8WIB - chains E and A of the 50 polymer chains in the assembly; structure by electron microscopy, 3.50 A resolution.

== Chain E ==
Molecule: 50S ribosomal protein L2
Source organism: Mycolicibacterium smegmatis MC2 155
UniProtKB: A0QSD4 (RL2_MYCS2); residue numbers follow UniProt; this construct covers 1-278
Sequence (278 residues; numbered 1 to 278; the number before each row is that of its first residue):
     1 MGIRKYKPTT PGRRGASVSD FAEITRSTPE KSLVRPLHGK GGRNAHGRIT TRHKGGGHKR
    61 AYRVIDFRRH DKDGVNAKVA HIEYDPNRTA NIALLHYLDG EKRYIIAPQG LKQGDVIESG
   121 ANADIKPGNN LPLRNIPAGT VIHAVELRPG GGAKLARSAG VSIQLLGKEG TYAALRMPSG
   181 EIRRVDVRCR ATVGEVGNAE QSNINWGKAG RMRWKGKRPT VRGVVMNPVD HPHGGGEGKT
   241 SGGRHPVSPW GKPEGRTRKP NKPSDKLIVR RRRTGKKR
Not modelled in the structure: 1, 277-278

== Chain A ==
Molecule: 23S rRNA
Source organism: Mycolicibacterium smegmatis MC2 155
Sequence (3119 nucleotides; numbered 2 to 3120; the number before each row is that of its first residue):
     2 AAGUGUUUAA GGGCGCAUGG UGGAUGCCUU GGCACUGGGA GCCGAUGAAG GACGUAGGAG
    62 GCUGCGAUAA GCCUCGGGGA GCUGUCAACC GAGCGUUGAU CCGAGGAUGU CCGAAUGGGG
   122 AAACCCGGCA CGAGUGAUGU CGUGUCACCA GGCGCUGAAU AUAUAGGCGU CUGGGGGGAA
   182 CGCGGGGAAG UGAAACAUCU CAGUACCCGU AGGAAGAGAA AACAAAAUGU GAUUCCGUGA
   242 GUAGUGGCGA GCGAAAGCGG AGGAUGGCUA AACCGUAUGC AUGUGAUACC GGGUAGGGGU
   302 UGUGUGUGCG GGGUUGUGGG ACCUAUCUUU CCGGCUCUAC CUGGCUGGAG GGCAGUGAGA
   362 AAAUGUUGUG GUUAGCGGAA AUGGCUUGGG AUGGCCUGCC GUAGACGGUG AGAGCCCGGU
   422 ACGUGAAAAC CCGACGUCUG UCUUGAUGGU GUUCCCGAGU AGCAGCGGGC CCGUGGAAUC
   482 UGCUGUGAAU CUGCCGGGAC CACCCGGUAA GCCUGAAUAC UUCCCAGUGA CCGAUAGCGG
   542 AUUAGUACCG UGAGGGAAUG GUGAAAAGUA CCCCGGGAGG GGAGUGAAAG AGUACCUGAA
   602 ACCGUGCGCU UACAAUCCGU CAGAGCCCUC GACGUGUCGU GGGGUGAUGG CGUGCCUUUU
   662 GAAGAAUGAG CCUGCGAGUC AGGGACAUGU CGCGAGGUUA ACCCGGGUGG GGUAGCCGCA
   722 GCGAAAGCGA GUCUGAAUAG GGCGUAUCCA CACAAGAGUG UGUGGUGUAG UGGUGUGUUC
   782 UGGACCCGAA GCGGAGUGAU CUACCCAUGG CCAGGGUGAA GCGCGGGUAA GACCGCGUGG
   842 AGGCCCGAAC CCACUUAGGU UGAAGACUGA GGGGAUGAGC UGUGGGUAGG GGUGAAAGGC
   902 CAAUCAAACU CCGUGAUAGC UGGUUCUCCC CGAAAUGCAU UUAGGUGCAG CGUCGCAUGU
   962 UUCUUGCCGG AGGUAGAGCU ACUGGAUGGC CGAUGGGCCC CACAGGGUUA CUGACGUCAG
  1022 CCAAACUCCG AAUGCCGGUA AGUCCAAGAG UGCGGCAGUG AGACGGCGGG GGAUAAGCUC
  1082 CGUGCGUCGA GAGGGAAACA GCCCAGAUCG CCGGCUAAGG CCCCUAAGCG UGUGCUAAGU
  1142 GGAAAAGGAU GUGCAGUCGC GAAGACAACC AGGAGGUUGG CUUAGAAGCA GCCACCCUUG
  1202 AAAGAGUGCG UAAUAGCUCA CUGGUCAAGU GAUUGUGCGC CGAUAAUGUA GCGGGGCUCA
  1262 AGCACACCGC CGAAGCCGCG GCAGCCAACG UGUUGGCUGG GUAGGGGAGC GUCCUGCAUC
  1322 CGGUGAAGCC GCCGAGUGAU CGAGUGGUGG AGGGUGUGGG AGUGAGAAUG CAGGCAUGAG
  1382 UAGCGAUUAG GCAAGUGAGA ACCUUGCCCG CCGAAAGACC AAGGGUUCCU GGGCCAGGCC
  1442 AGUCCGCCCA GGGUGAGUCG GGACCUAAGG CGAGGCCGAC AGGCGUAGUC GAUGGACAAC
  1502 GGGUUGAUAU UCCCGUACCC GUGUAUGUGC GUCCAUGAUG AAUCAGCGGU ACUAACCAUC
  1562 CAAAACCACC GUGACCGCAC CUUUCGGGGU GUGGCGUUGG UGGGGCUGCA UGGGACCUUC
  1622 GUUGGUAGUA GUCAAGCGAU GGGGUGACGC AGGAAGGUAG CCGUACCGGU CAGUGGUAAU
  1682 ACCGGGGUAA GCCUGUAGGG AGUCAGAUAG GUAAAUCCGU CUGGCAUAUA UCCUGAGAGG
  1742 UGAUGCAUAG CCGAGUGAGG CGAAUUCGGU GAUCCUAUGC UGCCGAGAAA AGCCUCUAGC
  1802 GAGGACAUAC ACGGCCCGUA CCCCAAACCA ACACAGGUGG UCAGGUAGAG AAUACUAAGG
  1862 CGUACGAGUG AACUAUGGUU AAGGAACUCG GCAAAAUGCC CCCGUAACUU CGGGAGAAGG
  1922 GGGACCCACA UGGCGUGUAA GCCUUUACGG CCCAAGCGUG AGUGGGUGGC ACAAACCAGU
  1982 GAGAAGCGAC UGUUUACUAA AAACACAGGU CCGUGCGAAG UCGCAAGACG AUGUAUACGG
  2042 ACUGACGCCU GCCCGGUGCU GGAAGGUUAA GAGGACCCGU UAACUCCCUU UGGGGGUGAA
  2102 GCGGAGAAUU UAAGCCCCAG UAAACGGCGG UGGUAACUAU AACCAUCCUA AGGUAGCGAA
  2162 AUUCCUUGUC GGGUAAGUUC CGACCUGCAC GAAUGGCGUA ACGACUUCUC AACUGUCUCA
  2222 ACCAUAGACU CGGCGAAAUU GCACUACGAG UAAAGAUGCU CGUUACGCGC GGCAGGACGA
  2282 AAAGACCCCG GGACCUUCAC UACAACUUGG UAUUGGUGCU CGAUACGGUU UGUGUAGGAU
  2342 AGGUGGGAGA CUGUGAAGCU CACACGCCAG UGUGGGUGGA GUCGUUGUUG AAAUACCACU
  2402 CUGAUCGUAU UGGGCCUCUA ACCUCGGACC GUAUAUCCGG UUCAGGGACA GUGCCUGGUG
  2462 GGUAGUUUAA CUGGGGCGGU UGCCUCCUAA AAUGUAACGG AGGCGCCCAA AGGUUCCCUC
  2522 AACCUGGACG GCAAUCAGGU GUUGAGUGUA AGUGCACAAG GGAGCUUGAC UGCGAGACGG
  2582 ACAUGUCGAG CAGGGACGAA AGUCGGGACU AGUGAUCCGG CACCUCUGAG UGGAAGGGGU
  2642 GUCGCUCAAC GGAUAAAAGG UACCCCGGGG AUAACAGGCU GAUCUUCCCC AAGAGUCCAU
  2702 AUCGACGGGA UGGUUUGGCA CCUCGAUGUC GGCUCGUCGC AUCCUGGGGC UGGAGCAGGU
  2762 CCCAAGGGUU GGGCUGUUCG CCCAUUAAAG CGGCACGCGA GCUGGGUUUA GAACGUCGUG
  2822 AGACAGUUCG GUCUCUAUCC GCCGCGCGCG UCAGAAGCUU GAGGAAACCU GUCCCUAGUA
  2882 CGAGAGGACC GGGACGGACG AACCUCUGGU AUACCAGUUG UCCCACCAGG GGCACGGCUG
  2942 GAUAGCCACG UUCGGACAGG AUAACCGCUG AAAGCAUCUA AGCGGGAAAC CUCUUCCAAG
  3002 ACCAGGCUUC UCACCCUCUA GGAGGGAUAA GGCCCCCCGC AGACCACGGG AUUGAUAGAC
  3062 CAGACCUGGA AGCCUAGUAA UAGGUGCAGG GAACUGGCAC UAACCGGCCG AAAACUUAC
Not modelled in the structure: 1171-1220, 1562-1605, 2697-2699

== How chain E and chain A interact ==
Contacting residue pairs (258; chain E residue first):
  Arg4(E) - A821(A)  sugar contact
  Arg4(E) - C1785(A)  salt bridge to the phosphate
  Lys7(E) - A820(A)  phosphate contact
  Lys7(E) - A821(A)  salt bridge to the phosphate
  Pro8(E) - C1912(A)  phosphate contact
  Pro8(E) - G1913(A)  base contact
  Thr9(E) - A820(A)  sugar contact
  Thr9(E) - G1913(A)  sugar contact
  Thr10(E) - G843(A)  hydrogen bond to the phosphate
  Thr10(E) - G844(A)  hydrogen bond to the phosphate
  Pro11(E) - A1990(A)  hydrogen bond to the base
  Pro11(E) - C1991(A)  base contact
  Gly12(E) - G844(A)  phosphate contact
  Arg13(E) - A842(A)  hydrogen bond to the sugar
  Arg13(E) - G843(A)  sugar contact
  Arg13(E) - G844(A)  phosphate contact
  Arg14(E) - U1911(A)  hydrogen bond to the sugar
  Arg14(E) - G1913(A)  hydrogen bond to the base
  Val18(E) - G1786(A)  phosphate contact
  Phe21(E) - C1785(A)  phosphate contact
  Phe21(E) - A1787(A)  base contact
  Lys31(E) - U1646(A)  salt bridge to the phosphate
  Lys31(E) - G1647(A)  salt bridge to the phosphate
  Lys31(E) - A1648(A)  hydrogen bond to the sugar
  Ser32(E) - G1645(A)  phosphate contact
  Pro36(E) - A1789(A)  sugar contact
  Pro36(E) - A1790(A)  sugar contact
  His38(E) - A808(A)  phosphate contact
  Gly39(E) - C807(A)  phosphate contact
  Gly39(E) - A808(A)  hydrogen bond to the phosphate
  Gly41(E) - C806(A)  sugar contact
  Gly42(E) - C2030(A)  hydrogen bond to the sugar
  Arg43(E) - C805(A)  hydrogen bond to the base
  Arg43(E) - C806(A)  hydrogen bond to the sugar
  Arg43(E) - G887(A)  base contact
  Arg43(E) - C2030(A)  sugar contact
  Asn44(E) - C2023(A)  hydrogen bond to the base
  Asn44(E) - G2028(A)  base contact
  Asn44(E) - A2029(A)  hydrogen bond to the base
  Asn44(E) - C2030(A)  sugar contact
  Ala45(E) - G1486(A)  phosphate contact
  Ala45(E) - A2029(A)  hydrogen bond to the sugar
  His46(E) - U888(A)  sugar contact
  His46(E) - C1485(A)  phosphate contact
  His46(E) - C2023(A)  sugar contact
  Gly47(E) - G887(A)  sugar contact
  Gly47(E) - U888(A)  sugar contact
  Arg48(E) - U888(A)  hydrogen bond to the phosphate
  Arg48(E) - A889(A)  salt bridge to the phosphate
  Arg48(E) - G890(A)  salt bridge to the phosphate
  Arg48(E) - G892(A)  sugar contact
  Arg48(E) - G893(A)  sugar contact
  Arg48(E) - U894(A)  phosphate contact
  Arg48(E) - C2023(A)  phosphate contact
  Ile49(E) - U894(A)  hydrogen bond to the phosphate
  Ile49(E) - G895(A)  phosphate contact
  Thr50(E) - G2021(A)  base contact
  Thr50(E) - U2022(A)  base contact
  Thr50(E) - C2023(A)  sugar contact
  Thr50(E) - C2030(A)  hydrogen bond to the base
  Thr51(E) - G2021(A)  hydrogen bond to the base
  Thr51(E) - C2030(A)  hydrogen bond to the base
  Thr51(E) - G2031(A)  hydrogen bond to the sugar
  Thr51(E) - G2040(A)  phosphate contact
  Arg52(E) - G2041(A)  salt bridge to the phosphate
  Arg52(E) - A2042(A)  salt bridge to the phosphate
  His53(E) - G2041(A)  salt bridge to the phosphate
  Lys54(E) - G2031(A)  phosphate contact
  Lys54(E) - A2032(A)  salt bridge to the phosphate
  Lys54(E) - G2040(A)  salt bridge to the phosphate
  Gly55(E) - C806(A)  phosphate contact
  Gly55(E) - C807(A)  phosphate contact
  Gly56(E) - C806(A)  phosphate contact
  Gly56(E) - C807(A)  hydrogen bond to the phosphate
  His58(E) - G1650(A)  sugar contact
  His58(E) - G1786(A)  base contact
  His58(E) - A1787(A)  sugar contact
  His58(E) - G1788(A)  base contact
  Lys59(E) - U809(A)  salt bridge to the phosphate
  Lys59(E) - A1787(A)  sugar contact
  Lys59(E) - G1788(A)  sugar contact
  Lys59(E) - A1789(A)  hydrogen bond to the sugar
  Arg60(E) - A1787(A)  salt bridge to the phosphate
  Arg60(E) - G1788(A)  sugar contact
  Ala61(E) - G1788(A)  hydrogen bond to the phosphate
  Tyr62(E) - U2033(A)  stacking on the base
  Tyr62(E) - G2034(A)  hydrogen bond to the phosphate
  Arg63(E) - A1787(A)  hydrogen bond to the sugar
  Arg63(E) - G1788(A)  salt bridge to the phosphate
  Arg68(E) - G2428(A)  phosphate contact
  Arg68(E) - A2429(A)  salt bridge to the phosphate
  Tyr84(E) - A1787(A)  stacking on the base
  Pro86(E) - A1787(A)  sugar contact
  Pro86(E) - G1788(A)  phosphate contact
  Asn87(E) - G2034(A)  sugar contact
  Arg88(E) - G2034(A)  salt bridge to the phosphate
  Arg88(E) - U2035(A)  salt bridge to the phosphate
  Thr89(E) - A2038(A)  sugar contact
  His96(E) - U1721(A)  phosphate contact
  Tyr97(E) - U1721(A)  sugar contact
  Leu98(E) - U1721(A)  sugar contact
  Asp99(E) - G1711(A)  base contact
  Asp99(E) - G1720(A)  hydrogen bond to the base
  Gly100(E) - G1720(A)  hydrogen bond to the sugar
  Gly100(E) - U1721(A)  sugar contact
  Glu101(E) - G1711(A)  sugar contact
  Lys102(E) - G1720(A)  phosphate contact
  Lys102(E) - U1721(A)  salt bridge to the phosphate
  Leu147(E) - C2017(A)  sugar contact
  Arg148(E) - U2425(A)  hydrogen bond to the base
  Arg148(E) - G2427(A)  salt bridge to the phosphate
  Arg148(E) - A2445(A)  base contact
  Gly150(E) - G2427(A)  sugar contact
  Gly150(E) - G2428(A)  sugar contact
  Gly151(E) - G2427(A)  hydrogen bond to the sugar
  Lys154(E) - C2017(A)  sugar contact
  Lys154(E) - G2018(A)  salt bridge to the phosphate
  Lys154(E) - U2035(A)  hydrogen bond to the sugar
  Leu155(E) - U2035(A)  sugar contact
  Ala156(E) - U2035(A)  hydrogen bond to the sugar
  Ala156(E) - A2036(A)  hydrogen bond to the phosphate
  Arg157(E) - G2034(A)  salt bridge to the phosphate
  Arg157(E) - U2035(A)  salt bridge to the phosphate
  Arg157(E) - A2036(A)  hydrogen bond to the phosphate
  Ser158(E) - U2035(A)  phosphate contact
  Ser158(E) - A2036(A)  hydrogen bond to the phosphate
  Ser158(E) - U2037(A)  hydrogen bond to the sugar
  Ser158(E) - A2038(A)  sugar contact
  Ala159(E) - U2037(A)  hydrogen bond to the sugar
  Gly160(E) - U2037(A)  base contact
  Val161(E) - A2036(A)  phosphate contact
  Tyr172(E) - G2447(A)  phosphate contact
  Met177(E) - G2016(A)  base contact
  Pro178(E) - G2016(A)  base contact
  Pro178(E) - A2036(A)  sugar contact
  Ser179(E) - G2016(A)  hydrogen bond to the base
  Ser179(E) - A2036(A)  hydrogen bond to the sugar
  Glu181(E) - G2016(A)  hydrogen bond to the sugar
  Arg183(E) - G2016(A)  hydrogen bond to the phosphate
  Arg183(E) - C2017(A)  salt bridge to the phosphate
  Arg188(E) - A2445(A)  sugar contact
  Arg188(E) - G2446(A)  salt bridge to the phosphate
  Ala199(E) - U2037(A)  hydrogen bond to the base
  Gln201(E) - U2037(A)  base contact
  Gln201(E) - A2038(A)  hydrogen bond to the phosphate
  Ser202(E) - U2037(A)  hydrogen bond to the base
  Ile204(E) - G2009(A)  phosphate contact
  Asn205(E) - A2008(A)  hydrogen bond to the sugar
  Asn205(E) - G2009(A)  sugar contact
  Trp206(E) - A2008(A)  phosphate contact
  Trp206(E) - G2009(A)  hydrogen bond to the phosphate
  Gly207(E) - A2008(A)  hydrogen bond to the sugar
  Lys208(E) - G844(A)  salt bridge to the phosphate
  Lys208(E) - A879(A)  salt bridge to the phosphate
  Lys208(E) - A2008(A)  sugar contact
  Ala209(E) - G844(A)  hydrogen bond to the base
  Ala209(E) - A879(A)  base contact
  Ala209(E) - C2007(A)  hydrogen bond to the sugar
  Gly210(E) - G844(A)  hydrogen bond to the base
  Gly210(E) - A879(A)  phosphate contact
  Arg211(E) - G1786(A)  salt bridge to the phosphate
  Met212(E) - A2008(A)  phosphate contact
  Arg213(E) - A879(A)  hydrogen bond to the base
  Trp214(E) - A879(A)  hydrogen bond to the phosphate
  Trp214(E) - G1786(A)  stacking on the base
  Arg218(E) - C805(A)  phosphate contact
  Arg218(E) - C806(A)  salt bridge to the phosphate
  Arg218(E) - G895(A)  salt bridge to the phosphate
  Arg218(E) - A896(A)  salt bridge to the phosphate
  Pro219(E) - A896(A)  sugar contact
  Pro219(E) - A2006(A)  sugar contact
  Thr220(E) - A2006(A)  sugar contact
  Thr220(E) - C2007(A)  hydrogen bond to the phosphate
  Val221(E) - A896(A)  sugar contact
  Val221(E) - A897(A)  base contact
  Val221(E) - A2006(A)  phosphate contact
  Arg222(E) - C2005(A)  salt bridge to the phosphate
  Arg222(E) - A2006(A)  salt bridge to the phosphate
  Arg222(E) - C2043(A)  phosphate contact
  Arg222(E) - U2044(A)  salt bridge to the phosphate
  Arg222(E) - G2045(A)  base contact
  Gly223(E) - C2043(A)  hydrogen bond to the phosphate
  Val224(E) - C2043(A)  hydrogen bond to the phosphate
  Val224(E) - U2044(A)  phosphate contact
  Val225(E) - A897(A)  hydrogen bond to the sugar
  Val225(E) - C2005(A)  phosphate contact
  Met226(E) - A897(A)  base contact
  Asn227(E) - G899(A)  sugar contact
  Pro228(E) - C2296(A)  sugar contact
  Pro228(E) - U2297(A)  phosphate contact
  Val229(E) - G899(A)  base contact
  Val229(E) - A908(A)  base contact
  Asp230(E) - G895(A)  hydrogen bond to the base
  Asp230(E) - A897(A)  base contact
  His231(E) - A2042(A)  salt bridge to the phosphate
  His233(E) - A2042(A)  hydrogen bond to the phosphate
  His233(E) - C2043(A)  salt bridge to the phosphate
  Gly235(E) - A2822(A)  phosphate contact
  Gly236(E) - A2822(A)  hydrogen bond to the phosphate
  Gly236(E) - G2823(A)  hydrogen bond to the phosphate
  Glu237(E) - G2823(A)  hydrogen bond to the base
  Glu237(E) - A2824(A)  phosphate contact
  Gly238(E) - A2814(A)  hydrogen bond to the phosphate
  Gly238(E) - C2815(A)  phosphate contact
  Lys239(E) - U2195(A)  base contact
  Lys239(E) - G2196(A)  salt bridge to the phosphate
  Lys239(E) - A2814(A)  phosphate contact
  Lys239(E) - C2815(A)  hydrogen bond to the phosphate
  Thr240(E) - U2195(A)  sugar contact
  Ser241(E) - C2126(A)  phosphate contact
  Ser241(E) - G2127(A)  hydrogen bond to the phosphate
  Ser241(E) - U2195(A)  sugar contact
  Gly243(E) - U2820(A)  sugar contact
  Gly243(E) - G2821(A)  sugar contact
  Arg244(E) - U2298(A)  salt bridge to the phosphate
  Arg244(E) - G2463(A)  salt bridge to the phosphate
  His245(E) - U2058(A)  hydrogen bond to the base
  His245(E) - G2059(A)  sugar contact
  His245(E) - C2126(A)  sugar contact
  Pro246(E) - A2125(A)  sugar contact
  Val247(E) - A2042(A)  sugar contact
  Ser248(E) - G2041(A)  sugar contact
  Pro249(E) - G2041(A)  phosphate contact
  Pro249(E) - A2042(A)  phosphate contact
  Trp250(E) - G2021(A)  sugar contact
  Trp250(E) - U2022(A)  sugar contact
  Trp250(E) - C2023(A)  phosphate contact
  Lys252(E) - U2022(A)  phosphate contact
  Lys252(E) - A2306(A)  sugar contact
  Glu254(E) - C2013(A)  hydrogen bond to the sugar
  Glu254(E) - C2060(A)  phosphate contact
  Gly255(E) - G2014(A)  sugar contact
  Gly255(E) - C2060(A)  phosphate contact
  Gly255(E) - U2061(A)  phosphate contact
  Arg256(E) - G2014(A)  salt bridge to the phosphate
  Arg256(E) - U2015(A)  phosphate contact
  Arg256(E) - U2061(A)  phosphate contact
  Arg256(E) - G2062(A)  salt bridge to the phosphate
  Thr257(E) - G2014(A)  hydrogen bond to the sugar
  Thr257(E) - U2015(A)  sugar contact
  Thr257(E) - A2020(A)  hydrogen bond to the sugar
  Thr257(E) - G2021(A)  phosphate contact
  Arg258(E) - U2015(A)  phosphate contact
  Arg258(E) - G2016(A)  salt bridge to the phosphate
  Arg258(E) - C2017(A)  salt bridge to the phosphate
  Lys259(E) - G2452(A)  salt bridge to the phosphate
  Lys262(E) - C2017(A)  salt bridge to the phosphate
  Ser264(E) - C2017(A)  hydrogen bond to the phosphate
  Lys266(E) - G2447(A)  hydrogen bond to the phosphate
  Lys266(E) - G2448(A)  salt bridge to the phosphate
  Ile268(E) - G2016(A)  sugar contact
  Arg271(E) - U2015(A)  salt bridge to the phosphate
  Arg271(E) - G2016(A)  salt bridge to the phosphate
  Arg272(E) - G2014(A)  salt bridge to the phosphate
  Arg272(E) - U2015(A)  salt bridge to the phosphate
  Arg272(E) - A2036(A)  base contact
  Thr274(E) - C2013(A)  hydrogen bond to the phosphate
  Thr274(E) - G2014(A)  phosphate contact
Interface residues without a listed pair, chain E (140 interface residues in all): Tyr6, Ser27, Pro29, Leu37, Lys40, Lys78, Pro149, Asn198, Pro232, Gly251, Pro260, Asn261
Interface residues without a listed pair, chain A (123 interface residues in all): C845, A898, A1469, G1470, G1484, C1722, C1784, A2019, G2024, C2039, A2046, A2201, U2308, U2309, G2462, C2664

== Overview ==
140 residues of chain E face 123 of chain A across their interface, with 70 hydrogen bonds, 49 salt bridges
and 3 aromatic stacking contacts. Among the polar pairs are Pro11(E)-A1990(A), Arg14(E)-G1913(A) and
Arg43(E)-C805(A).
Here chain E is 50S ribosomal protein L2 and chain A is 23S rRNA, both from Mycolicibacterium smegmatis MC2
155. Entry 8WIB (Cryo- EM structure of Mycobacterium smegmatis 70S ribosome, E- tRNA and RafH) was determined
by electron microscopy together with 8WHX, 8WHY, 8WI7, 8WI8, 8WI9, 8WIC, 8WID and 8WIF from the same study.
